PDB entry 4IN7 | X-ray diffraction, 2.85 A resolution | chains L and M of the 3 polymer chains in the assembly

Chain L:
Molecule: Reaction center protein L chain
From: Rhodobacter sphaeroides
UniProtKB: P0C0Y8 (RCEL_RHOSH); residues 1-281 here correspond to UniProt positions 2-282 (UniProt number = residue number + 1)
Amino-acid sequence (282 residues; each row starts with the number of its first residue; numbering starts at 0):
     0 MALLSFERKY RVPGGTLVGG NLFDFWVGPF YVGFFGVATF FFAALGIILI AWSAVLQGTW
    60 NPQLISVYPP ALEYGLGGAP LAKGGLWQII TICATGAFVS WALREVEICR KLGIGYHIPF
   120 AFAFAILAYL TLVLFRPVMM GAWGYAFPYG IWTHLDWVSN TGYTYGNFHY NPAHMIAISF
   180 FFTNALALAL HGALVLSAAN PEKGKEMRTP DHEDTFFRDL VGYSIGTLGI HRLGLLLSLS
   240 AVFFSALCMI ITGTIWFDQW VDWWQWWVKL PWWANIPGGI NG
Not modelled in the structure: 0
Differences from the reference sequence: expression tag (0)
Metal / ion sites: Fe ion: His190, His230 (shared with His219(M), Glu234(M), His266(M) of chain M)
Residues lining bound ligands:
  - bacteriochlorophyll a (BCL), molecule 1: Ile46, Tyr128, Leu131, Phe146, Ile150, Trp151, His153, Leu154, Trp156, Val157
  - bacteriochlorophyll a (BCL), molecule 2: Phe97, Phe121, Ala124, Ile125, Ala127, Tyr128, Leu131, Trp156, Val157, Ser158, Thr160, Gly161, Tyr162, Asn166, Phe167, His168, His173, Ala176, Ile177, Phe180, Phe181, Val241, Ser244, Ala245, Cys247, Met248
  - bacteriochlorophyll a (BCL), molecule 3: Val157, Tyr162, His168, Phe181
  - bacteriochlorophyll a (BCL), molecule 4: His168, His173, Met174, Ile177, Ser178, Phe181, Thr182, Leu185
  - bacteriopheophytin a (BPH), molecule 1: Thr38, Phe41, Ala42, Ile49, Ile89, Cys92, Ala93, Ala96, Phe97, Trp100, Glu104, Ile117, Ala120, Phe121, Ala124, Tyr128, Phe146, Tyr148, Gly149, Ile150, His153, Phe180, Ser237, Leu238, Val241
  - bacteriopheophytin a (BPH), molecule 2: Phe181, Ala184, Leu185, Ala188, Leu189, Phe216, Leu219, Val220
  - glucosyl-galactosyl diacyl-glycerol (GGD; nonadec-10-enoic acid 2-[3,4-dihydroxy-6-hydroxymethyl-5-(3,4,5-trihydroxy-6-hydroxymethyl-tetrahydro-pyran-2-yloxy)-tetrahydro-pyran-2-yloxy] -1-octadec-9-enoyloxymethyl-ethyl ester): Ala1, Val26, Gly27, Pro28, Phe29
  - heptane-1,2,3-triol (HTO): Trp86, Gln87, Thr90, Ile91, Thr94, Leu133, Trp142
  - 1,2-diacyl-sn-glycero-3-phosphocholine (PC1): Val220, Gly221, Tyr222
  - ubiquinone-10 (U10), molecule 1: Phe29, Tyr30, Val31, Gly35, Thr38, Trp100, Arg103
  - ubiquinone-10 (U10), molecule 2: Thr182, Leu185, Ala186, Leu189, His190, Leu193, Val194, Glu212, Asp213, Phe216, Tyr222, Ser223, Ile224, Gly225, Thr226, Ile229, Leu232

Chain M:
Molecule: Reaction center protein M chain
From: Rhodobacter sphaeroides
UniProtKB: P0C0Y9 (RCEM_RHOSH); residues 1-302 here correspond to UniProt positions 2-303 (UniProt number = residue number + 1)
Amino-acid sequence (307 residues; row label = number of the first residue in the row; numbering starts at 0):
     0 MAEYQNIFSQ VQVRGPADLG MTEDVNLANR SGVGPFSTLL GWFGNAQLGP IYLGSLGVLS
    60 LFSGLMWFFT IGIWFWYQAG WNPAVFLRDL FFFSLEPPAP EYGLSFAAPL KEGGLWLIAS
   120 FFMFVAVWSW WGRTYLRAQA LGMGKHTAWA FLSAIWLWMV LGFIRPILMG SWSEAVPYGI
   180 FSHLDWTNNF SLVHGNLFYN PFHGLSIAFL YGSANLFAMH GATILAVSRF GGERELEQIA
   240 DRGTAAERAA LFWRWTMGFN ATMEGIHRWA IWMAVLVTLT GGIGILLSGT VVDNWYVWGQ
   300 NHGMAPL
Not modelled in the structure: 0, 303-306
Differences from the reference sequence: expression tag (0, 303-306); engineered mutation Asn214 (Leu215 in P0C0Y9)
Curated features (UniProtKB/Swiss-Prot):
  - binding site ((7R,8Z)-bacteriochlorophyll b): His182, His202
  - binding site (Fe cation): His219, Glu234, His266
  - binding site (a ubiquinone): Trp252
Metal / ion sites: Mg2+ near Asn214 (its only coordinating residue here); Fe ion: His219, Glu234, His266 (shared with His190(L), His230(L) of chain L)
Residues lining bound ligands:
  - bacteriochlorophyll a (BCL), molecule 1: Trp66, Met122, Val126, Phe150, Ala153, Ile154, Leu156, Trp157, Leu160, Trp185, Thr186, Asn187, Phe189, Ser190, Asn195, Leu196, Phe197, His202, Ser205, Ile206, Leu209, Tyr210, Val276, Thr277, Gly280, Gly281, Ile284
  - bacteriochlorophyll a (BCL), molecule 2: Phe67, Leu89, Met122, Trp157, Leu160, Val175, Ile179, His182, Leu183, Trp185, Thr186
  - bacteriochlorophyll a (BCL), molecule 3: Thr186, Phe197, Leu209, Tyr210
  - bacteriochlorophyll a (BCL), molecule 4: Phe197, Gly203, Ile206, Ala207, Tyr210, Gly211, Asn214
  - bacteriopheophytin a (BPH), molecule 1: Ser59, Leu60, Gly63, Leu64, Phe67, Ala125, Val126, Trp129, Thr133, Thr146, Ala149, Phe150, Ser152, Ala153, Ala273, Val274, Thr277
  - bacteriopheophytin a (BPH), molecule 2: Tyr210, Ala213, Asn214, Ala217, Met218, Trp252, Thr255, Met256
  - glucosyl-galactosyl diacyl-glycerol (GGD; nonadec-10-enoic acid 2-[3,4-dihydroxy-6-hydroxymethyl-5-(3,4,5-trihydroxy-6-hydroxymethyl-tetrahydro-pyran-2-yloxy)-tetrahydro-pyran-2-yloxy] -1-octadec-9-enoyloxymethyl-ethyl ester): Arg253, Met256, Gly257, Phe258, Trp268
  - 1,2-diacyl-sn-glycero-3-phosphocholine (PC1): Arg29, Ser30, Gly31, Val32, Gly33, Leu47, Gly48, Ile50, Trp129
  - spheroidene (SPO): Trp66, Phe67, Phe68, Ile70, Gly71, Phe74, Trp75, Phe85, Leu89, Phe105, Trp115, Leu116, Ser119, Phe120, Met122, Phe123, Trp157, Met158, Leu160, Gly161, Phe162, Trp171, Val175, Tyr177, Gly178, Ile179, His182
  - ubiquinone-10 (U10): Leu215, Met218, His219, Thr222, Ile223, Ala245, Ala248, Ala249, Trp252, Met256, Phe258, Asn259, Ala260, Thr261, Met262, Ile265, Trp268, Met272

Interface between chain L and chain M:
Residue-residue contacts (209):
  Ala1(L) with Arg253(M), hydrogen bond (backbone-side chain)
  Leu3(L) with Arg253(M); Asn259(M)
  Phe5(L) with Arg241(M); Glu246(M)
  Glu6(L) with Leu250(M); Arg253(M), salt bridge; Trp254(M), hydrogen bond
  Lys8(L) with Glu246(M), salt bridge
  Tyr9(L) with Thr243(M), hydrogen bond; Glu246(M), hydrogen bond; Arg247(M); Leu250(M), hydrophobic; Trp254(M)
  Arg10(L) with Trp254(M)
  Trp25(L) with Trp254(M)
  Pro28(L) with Arg253(M); Trp254(M); Gly257(M)
  Phe29(L) with Trp254(M); Thr255(M); Met256(M); Gly257(M)
  Tyr30(L) with Trp254(M), hydrogen bond (backbone-backbone)
  Trp100(L) with Thr255(M)
  Arg103(L) with Trp254(M), hydrogen bond (side chain-backbone); Thr255(M), hydrogen bond (side chain-backbone)
  Glu104(L) with Phe251(M); Trp252(M); Thr255(M)
  Ile107(L) with Phe251(M), hydrophobic; Trp254(M), hydrophobic; Thr255(M)
  Cys108(L) with Phe251(M), hydrophobic
  Lys110(L) with Trp254(M)
  Leu111(L) with Arg247(M), hydrogen bond (backbone-side chain); Phe251(M); Trp254(M), hydrophobic
  Gly112(L) with Arg228(M), hydrogen bond (backbone-side chain); Phe229(M)
  Ile113(L) with Ala225(M); Val226(M), hydrophobic; Arg228(M); Phe251(M), hydrophobic
  Gly114(L) with Ala225(M), hydrogen bond (backbone-backbone); Arg228(M)
  His116(L) with Gln4(M), hydrogen bond (side chain-backbone); Ala221(M); Leu224(M); Ala225(M)
  Ile117(L) with Ala221(M), hydrophobic; Thr222(M); Phe251(M), hydrophobic; Trp252(M), hydrophobic
  Trp151(L) with Phe197(M)
  Leu154(L) with Phe197(M)
  Asp155(L) with Tyr198(M)
  Val157(L) with Phe197(M), hydrophobic
  Ser158(L) with Asn195(M); Phe197(M)
  Tyr162(L) with Asn187(M), hydrogen bond; Leu191(M)
  Asn166(L) with Leu183(M); Asn187(M)
  His168(L) with Leu183(M), hydrogen bond (side chain-backbone); Thr186(M)
  Tyr169(L) with Phe180(M), hydrophobic; Asp184(M), hydrogen bond
  Met174(L) with Phe180(M), hydrophobic; Leu183(M), hydrophobic
  Phe180(L) with Leu209(M); Ala213(M), hydrophobic
  Asn183(L) with Ser212(M); Ala213(M); Phe216(M)
  Ala184(L) with Ala273(M)
  Ala186(L) with Phe216(M)
  Leu187(L) with Ser212(M); Phe216(M); Ala269(M); Ala273(M), hydrophobic
  Ala188(L) with Ala273(M)
  Leu189(L) with Thr146(M)
  His190(L) with His219(M); Glu234(M), salt bridge; His266(M), hydrogen bond
  Gly191(L) with His266(M)
  Ala192(L) with His145(M); Thr146(M); Ile270(M), hydrophobic
  Val194(L) with Glu234(M); Leu235(M); His266(M)
  Leu195(L) with His145(M); Glu263(M); His266(M); Arg267(M); Ile270(M), hydrophobic
  Ser196(L) with Met142(M); Gly143(M), hydrogen bond (backbone-backbone); His145(M)
  Ala197(L) with Leu235(M), hydrophobic
  Ala198(L) with Leu235(M), hydrophobic
  Asn199(L) with Gly143(M); His145(M); Glu263(M), hydrogen bond; Arg267(M)
  Pro200(L) with Gly141(M); Gly143(M)
  Glu201(L) with Gln138(M); Gly141(M), hydrogen bond (backbone-backbone); Met142(M); Lys144(M), salt bridge
  Lys204(L) with Gly141(M)
  Met206(L) with Leu235(M)
  Arg207(L) with Glu22(M), salt bridge; Leu140(M), hydrogen bond (side chain-backbone); Gly141(M); Met142(M); Leu235(M)
  Thr208(L) with Leu235(M)
  Pro209(L) with Leu235(M)
  Asp210(L) with Met20(M)
  His211(L) with Met20(M); Glu22(M), salt bridge
  Glu212(L) with Leu235(M)
  Asp213(L) with Asn44(M)
  Thr214(L) with Gly19(M); Met20(M), hydrogen bond (side chain-backbone); Arg29(M); Leu140(M)
  Phe215(L) with Thr133(M); Arg136(M); Ala137(M); Leu140(M), hydrophobic
  Arg217(L) with Asn44(M); Gln46(M); Gly48(M); Pro49(M); Ile50(M)
  Asp218(L) with Val24(M); Arg29(M), salt bridge; Ile50(M); Tyr51(M), hydrogen bond (backbone-backbone); Arg132(M), hydrogen bond (backbone-side chain); Arg136(M), salt bridge; Leu140(M)
  Leu219(L) with Trp129(M); Arg132(M), hydrogen bond (backbone-side chain); Thr133(M)
  Val220(L) with Ile50(M)
  Gly221(L) with Leu47(M); Gly48(M), hydrogen bond (backbone-backbone); Ile50(M)
  Tyr222(L) with Leu39(M); Gly43(M); Asn44(M), hydrogen bond (side chain-backbone); Gln46(M)
  Ser223(L) with Asn44(M), hydrogen bond (backbone-side chain)
  Ile224(L) with Gly43(M); Asn44(M), hydrogen bond (backbone-backbone)
  Gly225(L) with Asn44(M)
  Thr226(L) with Glu232(M)
  Leu227(L) with Asn5(M); Leu224(M), hydrophobic
  Gly228(L) with Phe42(M)
  Ile229(L) with Phe216(M)
  His230(L) with His219(M), hydrogen bond; Gly220(M); Ile223(M); Glu234(M), salt bridge
  Arg231(L) with Asn5(M), hydrogen bond (side chain-backbone); Ile6(M), hydrogen bond (side chain-backbone); Phe7(M); Ser8(M), hydrogen bond; Trp41(M), hydrogen bond (side chain-backbone); Phe42(M), hydrogen bond (side chain-backbone)
  Leu232(L) with Phe42(M)
  Gly233(L) with Phe216(M)
  Leu234(L) with Ala217(M); Leu224(M), hydrophobic
  Ser237(L) with Ala213(M); Ala217(M), hydrogen bond (side chain-backbone)
  Trp263(L) with Phe90(M), hydrophobic; Phe180(M), hydrophobic
  Trp266(L) with Leu86(M), hydrogen bond (side chain-backbone); Arg87(M), hydrogen bond (side chain-backbone)
  Val267(L) with Arg87(M); Phe91(M), hydrophobic
  Trp272(L) with Ala83(M); Leu86(M), hydrophobic; Arg87(M), hydrogen bond (backbone-side chain)
  Ala273(L) with Arg87(M)
  Ile275(L) with Asn81(M); Ala83(M), hydrophobic; Val84(M), hydrophobic; Arg87(M), hydrogen bond (backbone-side chain)
  Pro276(L) with Val84(M)
  Gly277(L) with Arg87(M), hydrogen bond (backbone-side chain)
  Gly278(L) with Gln77(M), hydrogen bond (backbone-backbone); Val84(M); Asp88(M)
  Ile279(L) with Asp88(M), hydrogen bond (backbone-side chain); Phe91(M), hydrophobic; Phe92(M), hydrophobic
  Asn280(L) with Arg87(M); Asp88(M), hydrogen bond; Phe91(M)
  Gly281(L) with Arg87(M)
Also at the interface, not in a pair above, chain L (99 interface residues in all): Gln62, Ala120, Phe181, Leu193, Leu235, Leu238
Also at the interface, not in a pair above, chain M (100 interface residues in all): Tyr3, Asp17, Ala78, Ala149, Met218, Ile238, Ala239, Ala249, Met272, His301

Overview:
The interface between chain L and chain M involves 99 residues on one side and 100 on the other; the contacts
include 42 hydrogen bonds and 9 salt bridges. Polar contacts include Glu6(L)-Arg253(M), Lys8(L)-Glu246(M) and
His190(L)-Glu234(M).
Chain L is Reaction center protein L chain and chain M is Reaction center protein M chain, both from
Rhodobacter sphaeroides; the structure, (M)L214N mutant of the Rhodobacter sphaeroides Reaction Center, was
determined by X-ray diffraction, deposited together with 4IN5 and 4IN6.
